PDB entry 9C7Y | electron microscopy, 3.24 A resolution | chains A and E of the 5 polymer chains in the assembly

Chain A:
Molecule: RNA-directed RNA polymerase L
From: Human respiratory syncytial virus A2
Notes: EC 2.7.7.48, 2.1.1.56, 2.7.7.-, 2.7.7.88
UniProtKB: P28887 (L_HRSVA); residues 1-2165 here = UniProt positions 1-2165
Amino-acid sequence (2201 residues; numbered -35 to 2165; the number before each row is that of its first residue; numbers below 1 keep their minus sign (Met-35 is residue -35)):
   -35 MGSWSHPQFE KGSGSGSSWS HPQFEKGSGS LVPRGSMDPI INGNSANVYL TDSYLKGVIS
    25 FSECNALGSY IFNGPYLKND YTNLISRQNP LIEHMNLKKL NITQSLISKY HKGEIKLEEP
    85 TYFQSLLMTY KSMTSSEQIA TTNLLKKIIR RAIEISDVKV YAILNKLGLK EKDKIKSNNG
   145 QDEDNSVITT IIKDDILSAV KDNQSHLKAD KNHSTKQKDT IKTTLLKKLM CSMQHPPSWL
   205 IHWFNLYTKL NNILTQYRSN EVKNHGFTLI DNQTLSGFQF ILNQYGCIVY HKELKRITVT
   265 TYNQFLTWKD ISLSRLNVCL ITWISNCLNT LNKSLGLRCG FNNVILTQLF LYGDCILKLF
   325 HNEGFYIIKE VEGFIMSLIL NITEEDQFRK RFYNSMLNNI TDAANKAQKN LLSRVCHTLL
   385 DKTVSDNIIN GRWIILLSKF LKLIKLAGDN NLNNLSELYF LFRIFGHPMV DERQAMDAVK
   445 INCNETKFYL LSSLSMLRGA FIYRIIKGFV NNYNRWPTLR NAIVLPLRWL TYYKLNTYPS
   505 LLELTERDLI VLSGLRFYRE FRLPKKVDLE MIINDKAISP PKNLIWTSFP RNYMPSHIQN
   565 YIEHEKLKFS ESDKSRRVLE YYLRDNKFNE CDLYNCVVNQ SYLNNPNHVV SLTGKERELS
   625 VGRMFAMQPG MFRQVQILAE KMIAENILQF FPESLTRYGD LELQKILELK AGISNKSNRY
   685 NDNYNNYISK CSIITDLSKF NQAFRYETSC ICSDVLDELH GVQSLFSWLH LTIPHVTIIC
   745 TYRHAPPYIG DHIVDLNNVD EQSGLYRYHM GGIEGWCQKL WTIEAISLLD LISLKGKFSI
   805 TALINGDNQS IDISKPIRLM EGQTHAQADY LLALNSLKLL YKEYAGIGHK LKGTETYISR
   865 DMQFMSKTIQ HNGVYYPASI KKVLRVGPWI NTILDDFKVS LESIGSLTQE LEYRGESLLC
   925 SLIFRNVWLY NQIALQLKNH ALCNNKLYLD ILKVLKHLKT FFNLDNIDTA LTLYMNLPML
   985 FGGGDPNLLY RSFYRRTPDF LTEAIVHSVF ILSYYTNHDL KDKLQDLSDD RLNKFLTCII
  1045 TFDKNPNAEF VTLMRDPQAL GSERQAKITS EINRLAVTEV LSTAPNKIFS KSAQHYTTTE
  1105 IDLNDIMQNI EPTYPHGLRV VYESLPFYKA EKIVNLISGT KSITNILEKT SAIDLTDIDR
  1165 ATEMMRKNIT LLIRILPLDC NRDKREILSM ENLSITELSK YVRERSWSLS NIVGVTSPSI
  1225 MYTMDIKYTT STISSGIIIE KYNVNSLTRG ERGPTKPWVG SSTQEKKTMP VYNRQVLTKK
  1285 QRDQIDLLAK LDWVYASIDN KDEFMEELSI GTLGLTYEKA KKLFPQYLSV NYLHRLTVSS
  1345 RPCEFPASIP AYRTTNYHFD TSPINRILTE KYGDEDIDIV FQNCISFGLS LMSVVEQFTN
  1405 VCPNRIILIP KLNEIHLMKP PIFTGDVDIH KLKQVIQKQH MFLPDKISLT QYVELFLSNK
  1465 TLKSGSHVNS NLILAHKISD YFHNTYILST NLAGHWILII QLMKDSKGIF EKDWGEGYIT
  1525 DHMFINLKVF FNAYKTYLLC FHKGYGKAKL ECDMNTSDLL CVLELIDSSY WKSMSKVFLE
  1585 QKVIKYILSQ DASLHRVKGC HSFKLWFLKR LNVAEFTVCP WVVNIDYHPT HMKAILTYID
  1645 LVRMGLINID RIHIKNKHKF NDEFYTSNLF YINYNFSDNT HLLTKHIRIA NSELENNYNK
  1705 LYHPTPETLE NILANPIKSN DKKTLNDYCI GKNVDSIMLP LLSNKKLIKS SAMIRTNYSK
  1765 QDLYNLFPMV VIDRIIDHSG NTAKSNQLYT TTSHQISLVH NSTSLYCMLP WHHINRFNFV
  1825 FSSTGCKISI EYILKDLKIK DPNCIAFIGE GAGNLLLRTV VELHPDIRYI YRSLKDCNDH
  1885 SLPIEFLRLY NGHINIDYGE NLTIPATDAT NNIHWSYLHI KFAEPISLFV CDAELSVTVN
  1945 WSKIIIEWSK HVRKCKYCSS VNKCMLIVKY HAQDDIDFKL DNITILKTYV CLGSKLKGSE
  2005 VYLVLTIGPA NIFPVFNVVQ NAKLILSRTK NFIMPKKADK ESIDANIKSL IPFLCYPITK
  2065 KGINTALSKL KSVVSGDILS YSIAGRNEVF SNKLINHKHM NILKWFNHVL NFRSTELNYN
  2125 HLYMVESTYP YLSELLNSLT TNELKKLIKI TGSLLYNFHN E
Unresolved in the structure: -35 to 10, 135-182, 619-627, 660-688, 1185-1189, 1461-2165
Sequence notes: initiating methionine (-35); expression tag (-34 to 0)
Residues lining bound ligands: jnj-2729 (A1AWZ; (2S)-1,1,1-trifluoro-2-[5-fluoro-6-(4-fluorophenyl)-4-(2-hydroxypropan-2-yl)pyridin-2-yl]-3-[(4M)-4-(8-methoxyquinolin-6-yl)-1H-1,2,3-triazol-1-yl]propan-2-ol): Pro1002, Gly1218, Val1219, Thr1220, Ser1221, Ile1241, Leu1337, His1338, Arg1345, Phe1349, Thr1365, Ile1368, Asn1369, Leu1372, Thr1373, Tyr1376, Asp1378, Glu1379, Asp1380, Ile1381, Asp1382, Ile1383, Val1384, Phe1385, Gln1386, Cys1388, Met1422
Swiss-Prot annotation at these positions:
  - active site: His1338 (Nucleophile), Lys1831 (For mRNA (nucleoside-2'-O-)-methyltransferase activity), Asp1936 (For mRNA (nucleoside-2'-O-)-methyltransferase activity), Lys1973 (For mRNA (nucleoside-2'-O-)-methyltransferase activity), Glu2004 (For mRNA (nucleoside-2'-O-)-methyltransferase activity)
  - binding site (Mg(2+)): Asp700, Asp811
  - binding site (substrate): Gly1853 to Gly1857
  - natural variant: Cys319 (C319Y: In strain: Cold-passage attenuated), His1690 (H1690Y: In strain: Cold-passage attenuated)
  - mutagenesis: Asp811 (D811A: Complete loss of RNA synthesis), Asn812 (N812A: Complete loss of RNA synthesis), Pro1261 (P1261A: Inhibition of RNA synthesis), Trp1262 (W1262A: Inhibition of RNA synthesis), Pro1274 (P1274A: No effect on RNA synthesis), Tyr1276 (Y1276A: No effect on RNA synthesis), Arg1820 (R1820A: Complete loss of methyltransferase activity), Gly1855 (G1855S: Complete loss of methyltransferase activity), Asp1936 (D1936A: About 90% loss of methyltransferase activity), Glu1938 (E1938A: Complete loss of methyltransferase activity), Ser1998 (S1998A: Complete loss of methyltransferase activity), Glu2004 (E2004A: Complete loss of methyltransferase activity)

Chain E:
Molecule: Phosphoprotein
From: Human respiratory syncytial virus A2
UniProtKB: P03421 (PHOSP_HRSVA); residue numbers follow UniProt; this construct covers 1-241
Amino-acid sequence (256 residues; row label = number of the first residue in the row):
     1 MEKFAPEFHG EDANNRATKF LESIKGKFTS PKDPKKKDSI ISVNSIDIEV TKESPITSNS
    61 TIINPTNETD DTAGNKPNYQ RKPLVSFKED PTPSDNPFSK LYKETIETFD NNEEESSYSY
   121 EEINDQTNDN ITARLDRIDE KLSEILGMLH TLVVASAGPT SARDGIRDAM IGLREEMIEK
   181 IRTEALMTND RLEAMARLRN EESEKMAKDT SDEVSLNPTS EKLNNLLEGN DSDNDLSLED
   241 FKGENKYFQG HHHHHH
Unresolved in the structure: 1-130, 200-256
Sequence notes: expression tag (242-256)
Swiss-Prot annotation at these positions:
  - region: Met1 to Ser30 (Binding to monomeric RNA-free nucleoprotein), Ser39 to Thr57 (Important for viral particle assembly), Arg81 to Phe87 (Binding to host phosphatase PP1), Asp90 to Asp110 (Binding to protein M2-1), Leu216 to Ser232 (Binding to RNA-directed RNA polymerase L), Ser232 to Phe241 (Binding to the N-RNA complex)
  - site: Thr108 (Interaction with protein M2-1)
  - modified residue: Thr108 (Phosphothreonine), Ser116 (Phosphoserine), Ser117 (Phosphoserine), Ser119 (Phosphoserine), Ser232 (Phosphoserine), Ser237 (Phosphoserine)
  - mutagenesis: Phe87 (F87A: Almost complete loss of viral transcription. Complete loss of interaction with host phosphatase PP1), Phe98 (F98A: Complete loss of interaction with protein M2-1. Almost complete loss of viral transcription and loss of localization of protein M2-1 in inclusion bodies), Leu101 (L101A: Complete loss of interaction with protein M2-1. Almost complete loss of viral transcription and loss of localization of protein M2-1 in inclusion bodies), Tyr102 (Y102A: Complete loss of interaction with protein M2-1. Almost complete loss of viral transcription and loss of localization of protein M2-1 in inclusion bodies), Thr105 (T105A/D: Complete loss of interaction with protein M2-1. Almost complete loss of viral transcription and loss of localization of protein M2-1 in inclusion bodies), Ile106 (I106A: Complete loss of interaction with protein M2-1. Almost complete loss of viral transcription and loss of localization of protein M2-1 in inclusion bodies), Thr108 (T108D: Loss of interaction with protein M2-1 and loss of localization of protein M2-1 in inclusion bodies), Phe109 (F109A: Complete loss of interaction with protein M2-1. Almost complete loss of viral transcription and loss of localization of protein M2-1 in inclusion bodies), Ser116 to Ser119 (60% loss of transcription inhibition by M2-2), Gly172 (G172S: Almost complete loss of interaction with the nucleoprotein), Glu176 (E176G: Complete loss of interaction with the nucleoprotein), Asp233 (D233A: Complete loss of interaction with the N-RNA complex; when associated with A-239), 4 further mutagenesis entries in UniProt

Interface between chain A and chain E:
Pairs across the interface (9; chain A residue first):
  Arg484(A) - Thr188(E)  hydrogen bond
  Arg520(A) - Glu184(E)  salt bridge
  Tyr522(A) - Thr188(E)
  Tyr522(A) - Arg191(E)
  Leu1453(A) - Arg199(E)
  Thr1454(A) - Arg199(E)
  Val1457(A) - Met195(E)
  Val1457(A) - Leu198(E)  hydrophobic
  Glu1458(A) - Met195(E)
Interface residues without a listed pair, chain A (9 interface residues in all): Thr482, Arg523
Interface residues without a listed pair, chain E (7 interface residues in all): Leu192

Overview:
9 residues of chain A and 7 residues of chain E are in contact; the contacts include 1 hydrogen bond and 1
salt bridge. Among the polar pairs are Arg520(A)-Glu184(E) and Arg484(A)-Thr188(E). Chain A binds jnj-2729.
Chain A is RNA-directed RNA polymerase L and chain E is Phosphoprotein, both from Human respiratory syncytial
virus A2; the structure, Structure Of Respiratory Syncytial Virus Polymerase in complex with JNJ-2729, was
determined by electron microscopy.
